Entry 3SZG (X-ray diffraction, 2.25 A resolution); this record covers chains B and D of the 4 polymer chains in the assembly.

[Chain B (and D)]
Protein: Glutamine-dependent NAD(+) synthetase
From: Mycobacterium tuberculosis
Notes: EC 6.3.5.1; fragment: Glutamine-dependent NAD+ synthetase; chain D of this document is another copy of the same molecule, construct and numbering; everything in this record applies to it too
UniProtKB: P0A5L6 (NADE_MYCTU); residues 1-679 here = UniProt positions 1-679
Sequence (680 residues; row label = number of the first residue in the row; numbering starts at 0):
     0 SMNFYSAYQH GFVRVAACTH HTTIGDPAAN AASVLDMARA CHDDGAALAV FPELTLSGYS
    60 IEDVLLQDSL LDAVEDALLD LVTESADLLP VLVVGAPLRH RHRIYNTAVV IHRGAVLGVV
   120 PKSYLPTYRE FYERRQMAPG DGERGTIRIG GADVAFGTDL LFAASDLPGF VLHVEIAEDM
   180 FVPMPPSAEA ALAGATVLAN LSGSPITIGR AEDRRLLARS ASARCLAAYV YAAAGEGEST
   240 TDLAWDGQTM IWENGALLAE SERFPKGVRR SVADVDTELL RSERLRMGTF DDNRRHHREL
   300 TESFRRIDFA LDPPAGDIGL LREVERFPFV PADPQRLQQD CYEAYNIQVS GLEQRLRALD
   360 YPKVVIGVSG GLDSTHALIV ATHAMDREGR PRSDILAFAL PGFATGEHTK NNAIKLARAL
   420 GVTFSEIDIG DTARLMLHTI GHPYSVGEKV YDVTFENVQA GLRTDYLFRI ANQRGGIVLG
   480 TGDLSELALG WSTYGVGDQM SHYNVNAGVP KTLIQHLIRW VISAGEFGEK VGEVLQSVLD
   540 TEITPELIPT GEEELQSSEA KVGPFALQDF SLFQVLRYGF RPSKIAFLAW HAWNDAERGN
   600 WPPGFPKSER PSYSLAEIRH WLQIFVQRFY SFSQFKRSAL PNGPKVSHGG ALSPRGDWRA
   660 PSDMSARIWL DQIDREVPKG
Unresolved in the structure: 0, 402-408, 442-450, 544-557 (chain D: 0, 403-408, 543-557)
Construct notes: expression tag (0); engineered mutation Ala176 (Cys in P0A5L6)
Ligand contacts:
  - adenosine monophosphate (AMP): Gly366, Val367, Ser368, Ser373, Phe397, Ala398, Leu399, Pro400, Arg462, Thr480, Asp497
  - nicotinic acid adenine dinucleotide (DND), molecule 1: Arg354, Leu358, Arg468, Ala470, Asn471, Gly475, Ile476, His501
  - nicotinic acid adenine dinucleotide (DND), molecule 2: Val452, Glu455, Asn456, Glu485, Gly489, Trp490, Ser491, Thr492, Tyr493, Asp497, Phe631, Phe634, Lys635, Ser661
  - pyrophosphate (POP): Ser368, Gly370, Leu371, Asp372, Ser373

[Chain B / chain D interface]
Pairs across the interface - 174 pairs, chain B then chain D:
  Tyr123(B) with Thr288(D); Asp291(D); Asn292(D), hydrogen bond; His295(D)
  Leu124(B) with Thr288(D)
  Pro125(B) with Thr288(D)
  Tyr127(B) with Arg285(D); Met286(D); Gly287(D); Thr288(D)
  Arg128(B) with Glu282(D), salt bridge; Arg285(D); Arg576(D); Gly655(D); Asp656(D)
  Glu129(B) with Lys644(D), salt bridge; Asp656(D), hydrogen bond (backbone-side chain)
  Tyr131(B) with Arg654(D); Gly655(D), hydrogen bond (side chain-backbone); Arg658(D)
  Asp140(B) with His295(D), salt bridge
  Glu177(B) with Met286(D); Thr288(D), hydrogen bond
  Met179(B) with Arg223(D)
  Phe180(B) with Arg223(D); Met286(D)
  Val181(B) with Arg223(D), hydrogen bond (backbone-side chain); Thr288(D); Asn292(D)
  Pro182(B) with Ala187(D); Leu191(D), hydrophobic; Arg223(D), hydrogen bond (backbone-side chain); Phe289(D), hydrophobic; Asn292(D)
  Met183(B) with Met183(D), hydrophobic; Glu188(D); Leu191(D), hydrophobic; Asn292(D), hydrogen bond (backbone-side chain); His296(D); Leu299(D), hydrophobic
  Ala187(B) with Pro182(D)
  Glu188(B) with Met183(D); His296(D), salt bridge
  Leu191(B) with Pro182(D), hydrophobic; Met183(D), hydrophobic
  Ile205(B) with Ile346(D)
  Thr206(B) with Ile346(D); Val645(D), hydrogen bond (side chain-backbone); Ser646(D), hydrogen bond (side chain-backbone); His647(D), hydrogen bond (side chain-backbone)
  Ile207(B) with Asp339(D); Glu342(D); Ile346(D); Val645(D), hydrogen bond (backbone-backbone); His647(D)
  Gly208(B) with Glu342(D), hydrogen bond (backbone-side chain)
  Glu211(B) with Arg218(D), salt bridge; Arg335(D), salt bridge
  Leu215(B) with Leu215(D), hydrophobic; Ser219(D)
  Leu216(B) with Arg223(D)
  Arg218(B) with Glu211(D), salt bridge; Leu215(D)
  Ser219(B) with Ser219(D)
  Arg223(B) with Met179(D); Phe180(D); Val181(D), hydrogen bond (side chain-backbone); Pro182(D), hydrogen bond (side chain-backbone); Leu216(D); Arg223(D)
  Glu235(B) with Arg356(D), salt bridge
  Gly236(B) with Gln353(D); Arg356(D)
  Glu237(B) with Gln353(D)
  Thr239(B) with Gly350(D), hydrogen bond (side chain-backbone); Gln353(D); Arg354(D); Tyr502(D), hydrogen bond (backbone-side chain)
  Thr240(B) with Arg354(D); Asn641(D); Gly642(D), hydrogen bond (backbone-backbone)
  Asp241(B) with Gly642(D); Pro643(D); Lys644(D), hydrogen bond (backbone-backbone); Ser652(D), hydrogen bond; Arg654(D), salt bridge
  Leu242(B) with Pro643(D)
  Ala243(B) with Ile346(D); Ser349(D)
  Arg262(B) with Gln338(D); Glu342(D), salt bridge
  Phe263(B) with Tyr341(D); Asn345(D); Arg386(D), hydrogen bond (backbone-side chain)
  Pro264(B) with Arg386(D)
  Lys265(B) with Glu352(D), salt bridge; Arg356(D); Arg386(D); Glu387(D), salt bridge
  Glu282(B) with Arg128(D), salt bridge
  Arg285(B) with Tyr127(D); Arg128(D)
  Met286(B) with Tyr127(D), hydrophobic; Glu177(D); Phe180(D)
  Gly287(B) with Tyr127(D)
  Thr288(B) with Tyr123(D); Leu124(D); Pro125(D); Tyr127(D); Glu177(D), hydrogen bond; Val181(D)
  Phe289(B) with Pro182(D), hydrophobic
  Asp291(B) with Tyr123(D)
  Asn292(B) with Tyr123(D), hydrogen bond; Val181(D); Pro182(D); Met183(D), hydrogen bond (side chain-backbone)
  His295(B) with Tyr123(D); Asp140(D), salt bridge
  His296(B) with Met183(D); Glu188(D), salt bridge
  Glu298(B) with Glu298(D)
  Leu299(B) with Met183(D), hydrophobic
  Arg335(B) with Glu211(D), salt bridge
  Gln338(B) with Arg262(D)
  Asp339(B) with Ile207(D)
  Tyr341(B) with Phe263(D)
  Glu342(B) with Ile207(D); Gly208(D), hydrogen bond (side chain-backbone); Arg262(D), salt bridge
  Ala343(B) with Ile207(D), hydrophobic
  Asn345(B) with Phe263(D)
  Ile346(B) with Ile205(D); Thr206(D); Ile207(D); Ala243(D)
  Ser349(B) with Ala243(D)
  Gly350(B) with Thr239(D), hydrogen bond (backbone-side chain)
  Glu352(B) with Lys265(D), salt bridge
  Gln353(B) with Gly236(D); Glu237(D); Thr239(D)
  Arg354(B) with Thr239(D); Thr240(D)
  Arg356(B) with Glu235(D), salt bridge; Gly236(D); Lys265(D)
  Arg386(B) with Phe263(D), hydrogen bond (side chain-backbone); Pro264(D); Lys265(D)
  Glu387(B) with Lys265(D), salt bridge
  Tyr502(B) with Thr239(D), hydrogen bond (side chain-backbone)
  Arg576(B) with Arg128(D)
  Asn641(B) with Thr240(D)
  Gly642(B) with Thr240(D), hydrogen bond (backbone-backbone); Asp241(D)
  Pro643(B) with Asp241(D); Leu242(D)
  Lys644(B) with Glu129(D), salt bridge; Asp241(D), hydrogen bond (backbone-backbone)
  Val645(B) with Thr206(D), hydrogen bond (backbone-side chain); Ile207(D), hydrogen bond (backbone-backbone)
  Ser646(B) with Thr206(D), hydrogen bond (backbone-side chain)
  His647(B) with Thr206(D), hydrogen bond (backbone-side chain); Ile207(D)
  Ser652(B) with Asp241(D), hydrogen bond
  Arg654(B) with Tyr131(D); Asp241(D), salt bridge
  Gly655(B) with Arg128(D); Tyr131(D), hydrogen bond (backbone-side chain)
  Asp656(B) with Arg128(D); Glu129(D), hydrogen bond (side chain-backbone)
  Arg658(B) with Tyr131(D)
Other interface residues (no listed pair), chain B (90 interface residues in all): Arg133, Gly141, Pro184, Ala210, Ala222, Cys224, Ser238, Trp244, Leu512
Other interface residues (no listed pair), chain D (90 interface residues in all): Arg133, Gly141, Pro184, Ala210, Ala222, Cys224, Ser238, Trp244, Ala343, Leu512

[In short]
The chain B/chain D interface involves 90 residues from each chain; the contacts include 36 hydrogen bonds and
22 salt bridges. Polar pairs include Arg128(B)-Glu282(D), Glu129(B)-Lys644(D) and Asp140(B)-His295(D). Bound
to chain B: nicotinic acid adenine dinucleotide, adenosine monophosphate and pyrophosphate.
Chain B and chain D are both Glutamine-dependent NAD(+) synthetase (Mycobacterium tuberculosis); the
structure, Crystal structure of C176A glutamine-dependent NAD+ synthetase from M. tuberculosis bound to
AMP/PPi and NaAD+, was determined by X-ray diffraction (same publication as 3SDB, 3SEZ and 3SYT).
